Entry 6C5I (X-ray diffraction, 1.89 A resolution); this record covers chains H and L.

# Chain H
Protein: Fab IgG1 Heavy Chain
Organism: Mus musculus
UniProtKB: Q99LC4 (Q99LC4_MOUSE); residues 101-213 here correspond to UniProt positions 127-239 (UniProt number = residue number + 26)
Sequence (218 residues; each row starts with the number of its first residue; a row labelled like 82A-82C holds insertion residues (82A, then the next letters in order)):
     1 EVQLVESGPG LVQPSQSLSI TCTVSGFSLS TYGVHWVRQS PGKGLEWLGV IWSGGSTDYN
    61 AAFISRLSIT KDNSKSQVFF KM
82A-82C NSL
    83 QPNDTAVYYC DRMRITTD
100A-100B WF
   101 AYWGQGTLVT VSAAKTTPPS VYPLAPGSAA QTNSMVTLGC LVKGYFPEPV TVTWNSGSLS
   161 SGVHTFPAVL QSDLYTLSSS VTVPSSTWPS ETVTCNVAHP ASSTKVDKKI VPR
Not modelled in the structure: 130-131
Cystine bridges: Cys22-Cys92, Cys140-Cys195
Covalent attachments: N-acetylglucosamine (NAG) linked to Asn85

# Chain L
Protein: Fab IgG1 (kappa) Light Chain
Organism: Mus musculus
UniProtKB: A0A0F7R5U8 (A0A0F7R5U8_MOUSE); residues 97-214 here correspond to UniProt positions 122-239 (UniProt number = residue number + 25)
Sequence (219 residues; each row starts with the number of its first residue; a row labelled like 27A-27E holds insertion residues (27A, then the next letters in order)):
     1 DVLMTQSPLS LPVSLGDQAS ISCRSSQ
27A-27E TIVHS
    28 NGNTYLEWYL QKPGQSPKLL IYKVSNRFYG VPDRFSGSGS GTDFTLKISR VEAEDLGVYY
    88 CFQGSHVPYT FGGGTKLEIK RADAAPTVSI FPPSSEQLTS GGASVVCFLN NFYPKDINVK
   148 WKIDGSERQN GVLNSWTDQD SKDSTYSMSS TLTLTKDEYE RHNSYTCEAT HKTSTSPIVK
   208 SFNRNEC
Cystine bridges: Cys23-Cys88, Cys134-Cys194

# How chain H and chain L interact
Residue-residue contacts (80; chain H residue first):
  His35(H) - Tyr96(L)
  Val37(H) - Phe98(L)  hydrophobic
  Gln39(H) - Gln38(L)  hydrogen bond
  Gln39(H) - Tyr87(L)  hydrogen bond
  Gly44(H) - Tyr87(L)
  Leu45(H) - Pro44(L)  hydrophobic
  Leu45(H) - Tyr87(L)  hydrophobic
  Leu45(H) - Phe98(L)  hydrophobic
  Trp47(H) - Phe89(L)
  Trp47(H) - Pro95(L)  hydrophobic
  Trp47(H) - Tyr96(L)
  Trp47(H) - Phe98(L)
  Trp52(H) - Tyr96(L)
  Asp58(H) - Val94(L)
  Tyr59(H) - Pro95(L)
  Tyr91(H) - Gln38(L)  hydrogen bond
  Tyr91(H) - Gln42(L)
  Tyr91(H) - Ser43(L)
  Met95(H) - Glu34(L)
  Met95(H) - Tyr36(L)
  Met95(H) - Phe89(L)  hydrophobic
  Met95(H) - Phe98(L)  hydrophobic
  Arg96(H) - His27D(L)
  Arg96(H) - Tyr32(L)
  Arg96(H) - Glu34(L)  hydrogen bond (backbone-side chain)
  Arg96(H) - Gly91(L)  hydrogen bond (side chain-backbone)
  Arg96(H) - Tyr96(L)  hydrogen bond
  Ile97(H) - Tyr32(L)
  Ile97(H) - Glu34(L)  hydrogen bond (backbone-side chain)
  Ile97(H) - Leu46(L)  hydrophobic
  Thr98(H) - Tyr32(L)
  Trp100A(H) - Tyr49(L)  hydrogen bond
  Trp100A(H) - Phe55(L)
  Trp100A(H) - Tyr56(L)  hydrophobic
  Ala101(H) - Leu46(L)  hydrophobic
  Ala101(H) - Phe55(L)  hydrophobic
  Trp103(H) - Tyr36(L)
  Trp103(H) - Pro44(L)
  Gly104(H) - Ser43(L)  hydrogen bond (backbone-side chain)
  Gln105(H) - Ser43(L)  hydrogen bond (backbone-side chain)
  Tyr122(H) - Ser121(L)
  Tyr122(H) - Glu123(L)
  Tyr122(H) - Gln124(L)
  Pro123(H) - Ser121(L)
  Pro123(H) - Glu123(L)
  Leu124(H) - Phe118(L)
  Leu124(H) - Phe135(L)  hydrophobic
  Ala125(H) - Phe118(L)
  Ser128(H) - Glu213(L)
  Thr137(H) - Ser116(L)
  Thr137(H) - Phe118(L)
  Leu141(H) - Ser131(L)
  Lys143(H) - Gln124(L)
  Lys143(H) - Ser131(L)
  Lys143(H) - Thr180(L)
  His164(H) - Asn137(L)
  His164(H) - Asn138(L)  hydrogen bond
  His164(H) - Asp167(L)  salt bridge
  His164(H) - Ser174(L)
  Phe166(H) - Phe135(L)  hydrophobic
  Phe166(H) - Asn137(L)
  Phe166(H) - Ser162(L)
  Phe166(H) - Thr164(L)
  Phe166(H) - Ser174(L)
  Phe166(H) - Met175(L)
  Phe166(H) - Ser176(L)
  Pro167(H) - Ser162(L)  hydrogen bond (backbone-side chain)
  Pro167(H) - Trp163(L)
  Val169(H) - Leu160(L)  hydrophobic
  Val169(H) - Asn161(L)
  Leu170(H) - Leu160(L)
  Gln171(H) - Leu160(L)
  Gln171(H) - Thr180(L)  hydrogen bond
  Ser178(H) - Phe135(L)
  Ser179(H) - Phe135(L)
  Ser180(H) - Phe135(L)
  Ser180(H) - Asn137(L)  hydrogen bond
  Lys208(H) - Glu123(L)  salt bridge
  Arg213(H) - Pro119(L)  hydrogen bond (side chain-backbone)
  Arg213(H) - Pro120(L)  hydrogen bond (side chain-backbone)
Other interface residues (no listed pair), chain H (47 interface residues in all): Lys43, Glu46, Asn60, Gly106, Val121, Pro126, Leu138, Gly139, Thr165
Other interface residues (no listed pair), chain L (45 interface residues in all): Lys50, Arg54, Ser127, Val133

# Summary
47 residues of chain H face 45 of chain L across their interface, with 16 hydrogen bonds and 2 salt bridges.
Polar contacts include His164(H)-Asp167(L), Lys208(H)-Glu123(L) and Gln39(H)-Gln38(L).
Here chain H is Fab IgG1 Heavy Chain and chain L is Fab IgG1 (kappa) Light Chain, both from Mus musculus.
Entry 6C5I (Unliganded S25-5 Fab) was determined by X-ray diffraction together with 6C5H, 6C5J and 6C5K from
the same study.
